7NKD - chains A and E of the 8 polymer chains in the assembly; structure by electron microscopy, 3.12 A resolution.

# Chain A
Name: ATP synthase subunit alpha
Source organism: Mycolicibacterium smegmatis (strain ATCC 700084 / mc(2)155)
Notes: EC 7.1.2.2
UniProtKB: A0R202 (ATPA_MYCS2); numbering as in UniProt (aligned over 1-548)
Amino-acid sequence (548 residues; row label = number of the first residue in the row):
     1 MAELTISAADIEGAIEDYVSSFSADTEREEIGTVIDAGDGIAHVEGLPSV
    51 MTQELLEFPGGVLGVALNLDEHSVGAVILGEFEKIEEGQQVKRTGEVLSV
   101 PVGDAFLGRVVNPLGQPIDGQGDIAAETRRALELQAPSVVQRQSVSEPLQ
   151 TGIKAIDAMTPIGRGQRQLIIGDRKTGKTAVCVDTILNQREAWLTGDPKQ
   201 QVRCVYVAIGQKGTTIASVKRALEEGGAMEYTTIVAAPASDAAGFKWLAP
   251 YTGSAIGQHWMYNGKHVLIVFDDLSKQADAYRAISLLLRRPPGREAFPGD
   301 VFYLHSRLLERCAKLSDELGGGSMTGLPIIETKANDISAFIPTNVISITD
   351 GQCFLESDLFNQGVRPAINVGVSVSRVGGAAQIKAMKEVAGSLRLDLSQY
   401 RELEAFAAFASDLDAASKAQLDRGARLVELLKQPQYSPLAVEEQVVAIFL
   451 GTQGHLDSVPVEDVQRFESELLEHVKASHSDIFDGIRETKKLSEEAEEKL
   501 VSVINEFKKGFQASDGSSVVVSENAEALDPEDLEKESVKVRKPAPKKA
Disordered / not traced: 1-4, 38-41, 53, 67, 76-81, 97-110, 119, 126-548
Swiss-Prot annotation at these positions:
  - binding site (ATP): Gly172 to Thr179
  - site: Ser373 (Required for activity)

# Chain E
Name: ATP synthase subunit beta
Source organism: Mycolicibacterium smegmatis (strain ATCC 700084 / mc(2)155)
Notes: EC 7.1.2.2
UniProtKB: A0R200 (ATPB_MYCS2); residues 1-475 here = UniProt positions 1-475
Amino-acid sequence (475 residues; row label = number of the first residue in the row):
     1 MTATAEKTAGRVVRITGPVVDVEFPRGSVPELFNALHAEITFGALAKTLT
    51 LEVAQHLGDSLVRCISMQPTDGLVRGVEVTDTGASISVPVGDGVKGHVFN
   101 ALGDCLDDPGYGKDFEHWSIHRKPPAFSDLEPRTEMLETGLKVVDLLTPY
   151 VRGGKIALFGGAGVGKTVLIQEMINRIARNFGGTSVFAGVGERTREGNDL
   201 WVELADANVLKDTALVFGQMDEPPGTRMRVALSALTMAEFFRDEQGQDVL
   251 LFIDNIFRFTQAGSEVSTLLGRMPSAVGYQPTLADEMGELQERITSTRGR
   301 SITSMQAVYVPADDYTDPAPATTFAHLDATTELSRAVFSKGIFPAVDPLA
   351 SSSTILDPAIVGDEHYRVAQEVIRILQRYKDLQDIIAILGIDELSEEDKQ
   401 LVNRARRIERFLSQNMMAAEQFTGQPGSTVPLKETIEAFDKLTKGEFDHL
   451 PEQAFFLIGGLDDLAKKAESLGAKL
Disordered / not traced: 1-7, 17-18, 31-52, 65-73, 82-475

# How chain A and chain E interact
Contacting residue pairs (19):
  Gly46(A) - Arg75(E)  hydrogen bond (backbone-side chain)
  Leu47(A) - Arg75(E)  hydrogen bond (backbone-side chain)
  Pro48(A) - Arg75(E)
  Ser49(A) - Val74(E)
  Val50(A) - Val74(E)
  Val50(A) - Arg75(E)
  Met51(A) - Val74(E)  hydrophobic
  Thr52(A) - Ile15(E)
  Thr52(A) - Val74(E)
  Asn68(A) - Ile15(E)
  Asn68(A) - Thr16(E)
  Leu69(A) - Arg14(E)
  Leu69(A) - Ile15(E)  hydrogen bond (backbone-backbone)
  Leu69(A) - Arg75(E)
  Asp70(A) - Val13(E)
  Asp70(A) - Arg75(E)  hydrogen bond (backbone-side chain)
  Glu71(A) - Val13(E)
  Glu71(A) - Arg14(E)  salt bridge
  Val74(A) - Arg75(E)
Interface residues without a listed pair, chain A (13 interface residues in all): Ser73

# In short
Chain A and chain E form an interface of 13 and 6 residues respectively, with 4 hydrogen bonds and 1 salt
bridge. Polar contacts include Glu71(A)-Arg14(E), Gly46(A)-Arg75(E) and Leu47(A)-Arg75(E). Curated annotation
(UniProt) lists 8 ATP-binding residues on chain A.
Here chain A is ATP synthase subunit alpha and chain E is ATP synthase subunit beta, both from
Mycolicibacterium smegmatis (strain ATCC 700084 / mc(2)155). Entry 7NKD (Mycobacterium smegmatis ATP synthase
b-delta state 1) was determined by electron microscopy together with 7NJK, 7NJL, 7NJM, 7NJN, 7NJO, 7NJP and 20
further entries from the same study.
